Entry 8FIS (electron microscopy, 3.18 A resolution); this record covers chains F and H of the 10 polymer chains in the assembly.

== Chain F ==
Name: Envelope glycoprotein gp120
Organism: Human immunodeficiency virus 1
Reference sequence: Q2N0S6 (Q2N0S6_9HIV1); the construct lacks a stretch of the UniProt sequence and is renumbered around it, so the offset changes along the chain: 31-141 = UniProt 30-140; 150-185 = UniProt 141-176; 188-309 = UniProt 187-308; 312-321 = UniProt 309-318; 2 more segments
Amino-acid sequence (481 residues; each row starts with the number of its first residue; note: 13 numbers in that range are skipped by the numbering (no residue carries them; nothing is unmodelled there); a row labelled like 185A-185J holds insertion residues (185A, then the next letters in order)):
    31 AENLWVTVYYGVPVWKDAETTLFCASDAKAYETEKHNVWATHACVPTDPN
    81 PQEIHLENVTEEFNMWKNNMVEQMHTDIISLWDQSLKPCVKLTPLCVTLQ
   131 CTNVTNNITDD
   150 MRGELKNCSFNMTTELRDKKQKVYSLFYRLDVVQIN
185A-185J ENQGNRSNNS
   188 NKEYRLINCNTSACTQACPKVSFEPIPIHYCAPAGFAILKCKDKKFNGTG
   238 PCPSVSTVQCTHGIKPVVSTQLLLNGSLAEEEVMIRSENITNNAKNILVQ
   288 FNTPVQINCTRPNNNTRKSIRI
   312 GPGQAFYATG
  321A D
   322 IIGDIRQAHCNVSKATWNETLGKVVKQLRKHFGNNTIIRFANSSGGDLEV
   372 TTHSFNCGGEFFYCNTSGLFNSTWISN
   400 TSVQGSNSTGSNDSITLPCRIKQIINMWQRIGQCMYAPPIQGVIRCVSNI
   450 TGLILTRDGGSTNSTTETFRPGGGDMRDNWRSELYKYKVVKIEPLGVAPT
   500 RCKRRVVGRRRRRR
Disordered / not traced: 31, 185A-185J, 400-410, 506-513
Construct notes: conflict Cys-201 (Ile200 in Q2N0S6), Asn-332 (Thr330 in Q2N0S6), Cys-433 (Ala430 in Q2N0S6), Cys-501 (Ala498 in Q2N0S6), Arg-509 (Glu506 in Q2N0S6), Arg-510 (Lys507 in Q2N0S6), Arg-512 (Ala509 in Q2N0S6), Arg-513 (Val510 in Q2N0S6)
Cystine bridges: Cys-54/Cys-74, Cys-119/Cys-205, Cys-126/Cys-196, Cys-131/Cys-157, Cys-201/Cys-433, Cys-218/Cys-247, Cys-228/Cys-239, Cys-296/Cys-331, Cys-378/Cys-445, Cys-385/Cys-418
Covalently attached groups: N-acetylglucosamine (NAG) linked to Asn-88, Asn-133, Asn-137, Asn-156, Asn-160, Asn-234, Asn-262, Asn-276, Asn-295, Asn-301, Asn-332, Asn-339, Asn-355, Asn-363, Asn-386, Asn-392, Asn-448, Asn-462; glycan linked to Asn-197

== Chain H ==
Name: VRC26.25 Heavy
Organism: Homo sapiens
Amino-acid sequence (247 residues; numbered 1 to 215 plus 32 insertion-coded residues; the number before each row is that of its first residue; a row labelled like 82A-82C holds insertion residues (82A, then the next letters in order)):
     1 QVQLVESGGGVVQPGTSLRLSCAASQFRFDGYGMHWVRQAPGKGLEWVAS
    51 IS
   52A H
    53 DGIKKYHAEKVWGRFTISRDNSKNTLYLQM
82A-82C NSL
    83 RPEDTALYYCAKDLREDE
100A-100Z CEEWWSDYYDFGAQLPCAKSRGGLVG
   101 I
101A-101B AD
   102 NWGQGTMVTVSSASTKGPSVFPLAPSSKSTSGGTAALGCLVKDYFPEPVT
   152 VSWNSGALTSGVHTFPAVLQSSGLYSLSSVVTVPSSSLGTQTYICNVNHK
   202 PSNTKVDKKVEPKS
Disordered / not traced: 113-215
Modified / non-standard residues: Tyr-100H (O-sulfo-L-tyrosine; TYS); Tyr-100I (O-sulfo-L-tyrosine; TYS)
Cystine bridges: Cys-22/Cys-92, Cys-100A/Cys-100Q

== How chain F and chain H interact ==
Residue-residue contacts - 6 pairs, chain F then chain H:
  Arg-166(F) / Tyr-100H(H)  hydrogen bond (side chain-backbone)
  Arg-166(F) / Asp-100J(H)
  Arg-166(F) / Phe-100K(H)
  Asp-167(F) / Phe-100K(H)
  Asp-167(F) / Gly-100L(H)
  Lys-169(F) / Asp-100J(H)  salt bridge
Other interface residues (no listed pair), chain F (5 interface residues in all): Thr-123, Thr-162
Other interface residues (no listed pair), chain H (5 interface residues in all): Tyr-100I

== Summary ==
Chain F and chain H each contribute 5 residues to their interface; the contacts include 1 hydrogen bond and 1
salt bridge. Among the polar pairs are Lys-169(F)/Asp-100J(H) and Arg-166(F)/Tyr-100H(H). N-acetylglucosamine
is covalently linked to Asn-88(F), Asn-133(F), Asn-137(F), Asn-156(F), Asn-160(F) and Asn-234(F) and 12 more.
Here chain F is Envelope glycoprotein gp120 (Human immunodeficiency virus 1) and chain H is VRC26.25 Heavy
(Homo sapiens). Entry 8FIS (Structure of Bispecific CAP256V2LS-J3 Fab in complex with BG505 DS-SOSIP.664) was
determined by electron microscopy.
